PDB entry 3REJ | X-ray diffraction, 2.55 A resolution | chains B and I of the 10 polymer chains in the assembly

[Chain B]
Protein: Histone H4
Source organism: Xenopus laevis
UniProtKB: P62799 (H4_XENLA); residues 1-102 here correspond to UniProt positions 2-103 (UniProt number = residue number + 1)
Amino-acid sequence (102 residues; each row starts with the number of its first residue):
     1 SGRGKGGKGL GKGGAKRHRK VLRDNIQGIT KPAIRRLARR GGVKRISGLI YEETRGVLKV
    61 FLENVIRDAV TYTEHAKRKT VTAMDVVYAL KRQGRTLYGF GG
Unresolved in the structure: 1-19
Curated features (UniProtKB/Swiss-Prot):
  - DNA-binding region: Lys16 to Lys20
  - modified residue: Ser1 (N-acetylserine), Arg3 (Asymmetric dimethylarginine), Lys5 (N6-(2-hydroxyisobutyryl)lysine), Lys8 (N6-(2-hydroxyisobutyryl)lysine), Lys12 (N6-(2-hydroxyisobutyryl)lysine), Lys16 (N6-(2-hydroxyisobutyryl)lysine), Lys20 (N6,N6,N6-trimethyllysine), Lys31 (N6-(2-hydroxyisobutyryl)lysine), Lys44 (N6-(2-hydroxyisobutyryl)lysine), Ser47 (Phosphoserine), Tyr51 (Phosphotyrosine), Lys59 (N6-(2-hydroxyisobutyryl)lysine), Lys77 (N6-(2-hydroxyisobutyryl)lysine), Lys79 (N6-(2-hydroxyisobutyryl)lysine), Tyr88 (Phosphotyrosine), Lys91 (N6-(2-hydroxyisobutyryl)lysine)
  - cross-link (Glycyl lysine isopeptide (Lys-Gly)): Lys31 (interchain with G-Cter in UFM1), Lys91 (interchain with G-Cter in ubiquitin)

[Chain I]
Molecule: 146-nt DNA strand
Sequence (146 nucleotides; numbered -72 to 73; the number before each row is that of its first residue; numbers below 1 keep their minus sign (DA-72 is residue -72)):
   -72 ATCTCCAAAT ATCCCTTGCG GATCGTAGAA AAAGTGTGTC AAACTGCGCT ATCAAAGGGA
   -12 AACTTCAACT GAATTCAGTT GAAGTTTCCC TTTGATAGCG CAGTTTGACA CACTTTTTCT
    48 ACGATCCGCA AGGGATATTT GGAGAT
Bound ions: Mn2+ site 1 near DG-53 (its only coordinating residue here); Mn2+ site 2 near DG-14 (its only coordinating residue here); Mn2+ site 3 near DG27 (its only coordinating residue here); Mn2+ site 4 near DG68 (its only coordinating residue here)

[How chain B and chain I interact]
Contacting residue pairs - 6 pairs, chain B then chain I:
  Thr30(B) with DA-13(I), phosphate contact; DA-12(I), phosphate contact
  Pro32(B) with DA-13(I), phosphate contact; DA-12(I), phosphate contact
  Arg36(B) with DA-13(I), salt bridge to the phosphate
  Arg45(B) with DC-4(I), sugar contact
Also at the interface, not in a pair above, chain B (6 interface residues in all): Lys31, Thr80
Also at the interface, not in a pair above, chain I (5 interface residues in all): DC-24, DT-3

[Summary]
6 residues of chain B and 5 residues of chain I are in contact; the contacts include 1 salt bridge. Its one
salt-bridged contact is Arg36(B)-DA-13(I). UniProt lists a DNA-binding region on chain B.
Chain B is Histone H4 (Xenopus laevis) and chain I is a 146-nt DNA strand; the structure, 2.55 Angstrom
Crystal Structure of the Nucleosome Core Particle Assembled with a 146 bp Alpha-Satellite DNA ..., was
determined by X-ray diffraction (same publication as 3REH, 3REI, 3REK and 3REL).
